Entry 7SZ2 (X-ray diffraction, 2.20 A resolution); this record covers chains A and B.

[Chain A (and B)]
Name: Zinc finger CCCH-type antiviral protein 1
From: Mus musculus
Notes: chain B of this document is another copy of the same molecule, construct and numbering; everything in this record applies to it too
Reference sequence: Q3UPF5 (ZCCHV_MOUSE); residues 476-673 here correspond to UniProt positions 592-789 (UniProt number = residue number + 116)
Amino-acid sequence (198 residues; row label = number of the first residue in the row):
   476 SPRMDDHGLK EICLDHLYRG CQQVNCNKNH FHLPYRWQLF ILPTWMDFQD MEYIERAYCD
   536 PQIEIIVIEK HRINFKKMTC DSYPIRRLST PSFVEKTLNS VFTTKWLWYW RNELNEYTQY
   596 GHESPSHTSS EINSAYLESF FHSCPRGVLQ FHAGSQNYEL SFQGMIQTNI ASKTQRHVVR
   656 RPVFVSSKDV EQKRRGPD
Not modelled in the structure: 476-484, 498-505, 668-673 (chain B: 476-484, 499-504, 671-673)
Ligand contacts: ATP (adenosine-5'-triphosphate): Trp585, Glu588, Tyr595, Ser599, Pro600, Ser601, Thr603, Ser604, Ser605, Phe626, Ala628, Gln631, Tyr633, Gln642, Asn644, Ser647, Thr649, Arg651
Curated features (UniProtKB/Swiss-Prot):
  - modified residue: Ser564 (Phosphoserine)
From the paper describing this entry:
  - binding site for ATP: Trp585
  - binding site for phosphate ion: Arg656

[Chain A / chain B interface]
Contacting residue pairs (102):
  Ile487(A) - Phe568(B)  hydrophobic
  His491(A) - Trp581(B)
  His491(A) - Arg655(B)  hydrogen bond (backbone-side chain)
  Leu492(A) - Arg494(B)  hydrogen bond (backbone-side chain)
  Tyr493(A) - Tyr493(B)
  Tyr493(A) - Arg494(B)
  Tyr493(A) - Gly495(B)  hydrogen bond (backbone-backbone)
  Tyr493(A) - Glu613(B)  hydrogen bond
  Tyr493(A) - His617(B)
  Tyr493(A) - Arg655(B)
  Arg494(A) - Leu492(B)  hydrogen bond (side chain-backbone)
  Arg494(A) - Tyr493(B)
  Gly495(A) - Tyr493(B)  hydrogen bond (backbone-backbone)
  His507(A) - Phe577(B)
  His507(A) - Val665(B)
  Leu508(A) - Ser662(B)
  Pro509(A) - Val576(B)
  Pro509(A) - Phe577(B)
  Pro509(A) - Val660(B)  hydrophobic
  Pro509(A) - Val665(B)
  Tyr510(A) - Phe659(B)
  Tyr510(A) - Val660(B)  hydrogen bond (side chain-backbone)
  Glu527(A) - Phe659(B)
  Glu527(A) - Ser661(B)
  Glu527(A) - Ser662(B)  hydrogen bond
  Glu530(A) - Pro657(B)
  Glu530(A) - Phe659(B)
  Arg531(A) - Phe659(B)
  Tyr533(A) - Trp581(B)
  Tyr533(A) - Arg656(B)  hydrogen bond (backbone-side chain)
  Tyr533(A) - Pro657(B)
  Cys534(A) - Pro657(B)  hydrogen bond (side chain-backbone)
  Cys534(A) - Val658(B)
  Cys534(A) - Phe659(B)  hydrophobic
  Asp535(A) - Arg656(B)  hydrogen bond (backbone-side chain)
  Pro536(A) - Tyr584(B)  hydrophobic
  Pro536(A) - Tyr592(B)
  Pro536(A) - Val654(B)  hydrophobic
  Pro536(A) - Arg656(B)
  Gln537(A) - Tyr592(B)
  Ile538(A) - Arg656(B)  hydrogen bond (backbone-side chain)
  Phe550(A) - Arg656(B)
  Arg562(A) - Thr579(B)  hydrogen bond
  Arg562(A) - Pro657(B)
  Ser564(A) - Thr579(B)
  Pro566(A) - Glu570(B)
  Pro566(A) - Phe577(B)
  Ser567(A) - Glu570(B)
  Ser567(A) - Lys571(B)  hydrogen bond (backbone-backbone)
  Phe568(A) - Ile487(B)  hydrophobic
  Phe568(A) - Phe568(B)  hydrophobic
  Phe568(A) - Val569(B)
  Phe568(A) - Glu570(B)
  Val569(A) - Phe568(B)
  Val569(A) - Val569(B)  hydrogen bond (backbone-backbone)
  Val569(A) - Lys571(B)
  Glu570(A) - Pro566(B)
  Glu570(A) - Ser567(B)
  Glu570(A) - Phe568(B)
  Lys571(A) - Glu486(B)
  Lys571(A) - Ser567(B)  hydrogen bond (backbone-backbone)
  Leu573(A) - Pro566(B)  hydrophobic
  Val576(A) - Pro509(B)
  Phe577(A) - His507(B)
  Phe577(A) - Pro509(B)
  Phe577(A) - Thr565(B)  hydrogen bond (backbone-side chain)
  Phe577(A) - Pro566(B)
  Thr579(A) - Arg562(B)  hydrogen bond
  Thr579(A) - Ser564(B)  hydrogen bond
  Trp581(A) - His491(B)
  Trp581(A) - Tyr533(B)  hydrophobic
  Tyr584(A) - Pro536(B)  hydrophobic
  Arg586(A) - Gln537(B)  hydrogen bond
  Tyr592(A) - Pro536(B)
  Tyr592(A) - Gln537(B)
  Glu613(A) - Tyr493(B)  hydrogen bond
  Phe616(A) - Leu492(B)  hydrophobic
  His617(A) - Tyr493(B)
  Val654(A) - Pro536(B)  hydrophobic
  Arg655(A) - His491(B)  hydrogen bond (side chain-backbone)
  Arg655(A) - Tyr493(B)
  Arg656(A) - Tyr533(B)  hydrogen bond (side chain-backbone)
  Arg656(A) - Asp535(B)  hydrogen bond (side chain-backbone)
  Arg656(A) - Pro536(B)
  Arg656(A) - Ile538(B)  hydrogen bond (side chain-backbone)
  Arg656(A) - Phe550(B)
  Pro657(A) - Glu530(B)
  Pro657(A) - Tyr533(B)
  Pro657(A) - Cys534(B)  hydrogen bond (backbone-side chain)
  Pro657(A) - Arg562(B)
  Val658(A) - Cys534(B)
  Phe659(A) - Tyr510(B)
  Phe659(A) - Glu527(B)
  Phe659(A) - Glu530(B)
  Phe659(A) - Arg531(B)
  Phe659(A) - Cys534(B)  hydrophobic
  Val660(A) - Pro509(B)  hydrophobic
  Val660(A) - Tyr510(B)  hydrogen bond (backbone-side chain)
  Ser661(A) - Glu527(B)
  Ser662(A) - Leu508(B)
  Ser662(A) - Glu527(B)  hydrogen bond
  Val665(A) - Pro509(B)
Also at the interface, not in a pair above, chain A (57 interface residues in all): Leu489, Phe506, Ala532, Glu539, Thr565, Thr578, Asn590, Glu591
Also at the interface, not in a pair above, chain B (56 interface residues in all): Leu489, His505, Phe506, Ala532, Leu573, Thr578, Phe616, Lys663

[In short]
The interface between chain A and chain B involves 57 residues on one side and 56 on the other; the contacts
include 28 hydrogen bonds. Among the polar pairs are His491(A)-Arg655(B), Leu492(A)-Arg494(B) and
Tyr493(A)-Glu613(B). Bound to chain A: ATP. From the paper: a binding site for ATP at Trp585(A); a binding
site for phosphate ion at Arg656(A).
Both chains are Zinc finger CCCH-type antiviral protein 1 (Mus musculus). Entry 7SZ2 (Mouse PARP13/ZAP
ZnF5-WWE1-WWE2 bound to ATP) was determined by X-ray diffraction (same publication as 7SZ3).
